PDB entry 8FFB | X-ray diffraction, 2.25 A resolution | chains B and L of the 12 polymer chains in the assembly

Chain B (and L):
Name: Probable DNA-binding stress protein
Source organism: Pseudomonas aeruginosa PAO1
Notes: chain L of this document is another copy of the same molecule, construct and numbering; everything in this record applies to it too
UniProtKB: Q9I4Z7 (Q9I4Z7_PSEAE); residue numbers follow UniProt; this construct covers 1-156
Sequence (156 residues; numbered 1 to 156; the number before each row is that of its first residue):
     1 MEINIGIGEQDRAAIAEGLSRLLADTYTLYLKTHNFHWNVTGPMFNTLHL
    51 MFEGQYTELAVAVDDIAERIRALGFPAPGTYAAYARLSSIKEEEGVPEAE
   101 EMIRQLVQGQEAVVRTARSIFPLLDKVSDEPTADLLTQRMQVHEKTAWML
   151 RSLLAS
Disordered / not traced: 156
Metal / ion sites: Fe2+ site 1: His-37 (shared with Asp-64(L), Glu-68(L) of chain L); Fe2+ site 2 near His-49 (its only coordinating residue here); Fe2+ site 3: Asp-64, Glu-68 (shared with His-37(L) of chain L)
Reported in the primary citation:
  - post-translational modification sites: Tyr-27, Tyr-30, Tyr-81, Tyr-84 (proposed by the authors, not directly observed)

Chain B / chain L interface:
Pairs across the interface (70; chain B residue first):
  Tyr-27(B) / Tyr-27(L)  hydrogen bond
  Tyr-27(B) / Tyr-30(L)
  Tyr-27(B) / Leu-31(L)
  Tyr-27(B) / Tyr-81(L)
  Thr-28(B) / Tyr-81(L)  hydrogen bond
  Tyr-30(B) / Tyr-27(L)
  Tyr-30(B) / Tyr-30(L)  hydrogen bond
  Leu-31(B) / Tyr-27(L)
  Leu-31(B) / Gly-79(L)
  Leu-31(B) / Thr-80(L)
  Leu-31(B) / Tyr-81(L)  hydrophobic
  Leu-31(B) / Tyr-84(L)  hydrophobic
  His-34(B) / Asp-64(L)  salt bridge
  Asn-35(B) / Gly-79(L)  hydrogen bond (side chain-backbone)
  His-37(B) / Asp-64(L)  salt bridge
  His-37(B) / Glu-68(L)  salt bridge
  Trp-38(B) / Val-63(L)
  Trp-38(B) / Asp-64(L)  hydrogen bond
  Trp-38(B) / Ala-67(L)
  Trp-38(B) / Glu-68(L)
  Trp-38(B) / Arg-71(L)  hydrogen bond (backbone-side chain)
  Trp-38(B) / Ala-77(L)  hydrophobic
  Trp-38(B) / Pro-78(L)
  Trp-38(B) / Tyr-84(L)
  Asn-39(B) / Arg-71(L)
  Asn-39(B) / Pro-76(L)
  Asn-39(B) / Ala-77(L)  hydrogen bond (side chain-backbone)
  Thr-41(B) / Arg-71(L)
  His-49(B) / Glu-68(L)  salt bridge
  Tyr-56(B) / Asp-64(L)
  Val-63(B) / Trp-38(L)  hydrophobic
  Asp-64(B) / His-34(L)
  Asp-64(B) / His-37(L)  salt bridge
  Asp-64(B) / Trp-38(L)  hydrogen bond
  Asp-64(B) / Tyr-56(L)
  Ala-67(B) / Trp-38(L)
  Glu-68(B) / His-37(L)  salt bridge
  Glu-68(B) / Trp-38(L)
  Glu-68(B) / His-49(L)  salt bridge
  Arg-71(B) / Trp-38(L)  hydrogen bond (side chain-backbone)
  Arg-71(B) / Asn-39(L)
  Arg-71(B) / Thr-41(L)
  Pro-76(B) / Asn-39(L)
  Pro-76(B) / Val-96(L)  hydrophobic
  Ala-77(B) / Trp-38(L)  hydrophobic
  Ala-77(B) / Asn-39(L)  hydrogen bond (backbone-side chain)
  Pro-78(B) / Trp-38(L)
  Gly-79(B) / Leu-31(L)
  Gly-79(B) / Asn-35(L)  hydrogen bond (backbone-side chain)
  Thr-80(B) / Leu-31(L)
  Thr-80(B) / Glu-92(L)
  Thr-80(B) / Glu-93(L)
  Thr-80(B) / Glu-94(L)  hydrogen bond
  Tyr-81(B) / Tyr-27(L)
  Tyr-81(B) / Thr-28(L)  hydrogen bond
  Tyr-81(B) / Leu-31(L)  hydrophobic
  Tyr-81(B) / Tyr-81(L)  hydrophobic
  Tyr-81(B) / Tyr-84(L)
  Tyr-81(B) / Glu-92(L)  hydrogen bond (backbone-side chain)
  Ala-82(B) / Glu-94(L)
  Tyr-84(B) / Leu-31(L)  hydrophobic
  Tyr-84(B) / Trp-38(L)
  Tyr-84(B) / Tyr-81(L)
  Ala-85(B) / Tyr-81(L)  hydrophobic
  Glu-92(B) / Thr-80(L)
  Glu-92(B) / Tyr-81(L)  hydrogen bond (side chain-backbone)
  Glu-93(B) / Thr-80(L)
  Glu-94(B) / Thr-80(L)  hydrogen bond
  Glu-94(B) / Ala-82(L)
  Val-96(B) / Pro-76(L)  hydrophobic
Interface residues without a listed pair, chain B (31 interface residues in all): Ala-24
Interface residues without a listed pair, chain L (32 interface residues in all): Ala-24, Ala-83, Ala-85

Summary:
Chain B and chain L form an interface of 31 and 32 residues respectively; the contacts include 16 hydrogen
bonds and 7 salt bridges. Polar contacts include His-34(B)/Asp-64(L), His-37(B)/Asp-64(L) and
His-37(B)/Glu-68(L). The Fe2+ site 3 is built by Asp-64(B) and Glu-68(B). From the paper: modification sites
Tyr-27(B), Tyr-30(B) and Tyr-81(B) among others.
Chain B and chain L are both Probable DNA-binding stress protein (Pseudomonas aeruginosa PAO1); the structure,
Crystal structure of iron bound Dps protein (PA0962) from Pseudomonas aeruginosa (orthorhombic form), was
determined by X-ray diffraction, deposited together with 8FF9, 8FFA, 8FFC and 8FFD.
